1WPV - chains A and C of the 3 polymer chains in the assembly; structure by X-ray diffraction, 1.70 A resolution.

# Chain A (and C)
Name: Hut operon positive regulatory protein
Source organism: Bacillus subtilis
Notes: chain C of this document is another copy of the same molecule, construct and numbering; everything in this record applies to it too
UniProt: P10943 (HUTP_BACSU); residues 2-148 here correspond to UniProt positions 1-147 (UniProt number = residue number - 1)
Chain sequence (147 residues; each row starts with the number of its first residue):
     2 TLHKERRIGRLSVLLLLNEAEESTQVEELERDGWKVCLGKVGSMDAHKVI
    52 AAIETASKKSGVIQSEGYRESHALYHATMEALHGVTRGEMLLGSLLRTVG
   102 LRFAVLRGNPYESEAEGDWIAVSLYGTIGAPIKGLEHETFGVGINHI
Sequence notes: engineered mutation Ile51 (Val50 in P10943)
Metal / ion sites: Mg2+ site 1: His73, His77 (together with histidine) (shared with 1 residue of chain B); Mg2+ site 2: His138 (together with histidine) (shared with His73(C), His77(C) of chain C)
Small-molecule neighbours:
  - histidine (HIS), molecule 1: Tyr69, His73, Tyr76, His77
  - histidine (HIS), molecule 2: Arg88, Leu97, Arg98, Ile129, Gly130, Ala131, His138

# How chain A and chain C interact
Pairs across the interface - 20 pairs, chain A then chain C:
  Glu90(A) - Gly89(C)
  Glu90(A) - Met91(C)  hydrogen bond (side chain-backbone)
  Leu92(A) - Met91(C)
  Leu92(A) - Leu92(C)  hydrophobic
  Gly94(A) - His48(C)
  Ser95(A) - Ala47(C)
  Ser95(A) - His48(C)  hydrogen bond (backbone-backbone)
  Leu96(A) - Ile51(C)
  Leu96(A) - Tyr76(C)  hydrogen bond (backbone-side chain)
  Leu96(A) - Met91(C)
  Leu97(A) - His48(C)
  Leu97(A) - Ile51(C)  hydrophobic
  Leu97(A) - Ala52(C)
  Leu97(A) - Glu55(C)
  Arg98(A) - Tyr76(C)
  Leu136(A) - Gly68(C)
  Leu136(A) - Tyr69(C)  hydrophobic
  Glu137(A) - Tyr69(C)
  His138(A) - Tyr69(C)
  His138(A) - His73(C)  hydrogen bond
Other interface residues (no listed pair), chain A (13 interface residues in all): Ile129, Gly130, Gly135
Other interface residues (no listed pair), chain C (15 interface residues in all): Met80, His84, Glu90

# Summary
The interface between chain A and chain C involves 13 residues on one side and 15 on the other, with 4
hydrogen bonds. Polar pairs include Glu90(A)-Met91(C), Leu96(A)-Tyr76(C) and His138(A)-His73(C). Bound to
chain A: histidine. His73(A) and His77(A) coordinate Mg2+ site 1.
Both chains are Hut operon positive regulatory protein (Bacillus subtilis). Entry 1WPV (Crystal Structure of
Activated Binary complex of HutP, an RNA binding anti-termination protein) was determined by X-ray diffraction
(same publication as 1WMQ and 1WPS).
